Entry 4YG2 (X-ray diffraction, 3.70 A resolution); this record covers chains D and F of the 6 polymer chains in the assembly.

# Chain D
Molecule: DNA-directed RNA polymerase subunit beta'
Source organism: Escherichia coli O157:H7
Notes: EC 2.7.7.6
Reference sequence: P0A8T8 (RPOC_ECO57); residues 1-1407 here = UniProt positions 1-1407
Amino-acid sequence (1407 residues; each row starts with the number of its first residue):
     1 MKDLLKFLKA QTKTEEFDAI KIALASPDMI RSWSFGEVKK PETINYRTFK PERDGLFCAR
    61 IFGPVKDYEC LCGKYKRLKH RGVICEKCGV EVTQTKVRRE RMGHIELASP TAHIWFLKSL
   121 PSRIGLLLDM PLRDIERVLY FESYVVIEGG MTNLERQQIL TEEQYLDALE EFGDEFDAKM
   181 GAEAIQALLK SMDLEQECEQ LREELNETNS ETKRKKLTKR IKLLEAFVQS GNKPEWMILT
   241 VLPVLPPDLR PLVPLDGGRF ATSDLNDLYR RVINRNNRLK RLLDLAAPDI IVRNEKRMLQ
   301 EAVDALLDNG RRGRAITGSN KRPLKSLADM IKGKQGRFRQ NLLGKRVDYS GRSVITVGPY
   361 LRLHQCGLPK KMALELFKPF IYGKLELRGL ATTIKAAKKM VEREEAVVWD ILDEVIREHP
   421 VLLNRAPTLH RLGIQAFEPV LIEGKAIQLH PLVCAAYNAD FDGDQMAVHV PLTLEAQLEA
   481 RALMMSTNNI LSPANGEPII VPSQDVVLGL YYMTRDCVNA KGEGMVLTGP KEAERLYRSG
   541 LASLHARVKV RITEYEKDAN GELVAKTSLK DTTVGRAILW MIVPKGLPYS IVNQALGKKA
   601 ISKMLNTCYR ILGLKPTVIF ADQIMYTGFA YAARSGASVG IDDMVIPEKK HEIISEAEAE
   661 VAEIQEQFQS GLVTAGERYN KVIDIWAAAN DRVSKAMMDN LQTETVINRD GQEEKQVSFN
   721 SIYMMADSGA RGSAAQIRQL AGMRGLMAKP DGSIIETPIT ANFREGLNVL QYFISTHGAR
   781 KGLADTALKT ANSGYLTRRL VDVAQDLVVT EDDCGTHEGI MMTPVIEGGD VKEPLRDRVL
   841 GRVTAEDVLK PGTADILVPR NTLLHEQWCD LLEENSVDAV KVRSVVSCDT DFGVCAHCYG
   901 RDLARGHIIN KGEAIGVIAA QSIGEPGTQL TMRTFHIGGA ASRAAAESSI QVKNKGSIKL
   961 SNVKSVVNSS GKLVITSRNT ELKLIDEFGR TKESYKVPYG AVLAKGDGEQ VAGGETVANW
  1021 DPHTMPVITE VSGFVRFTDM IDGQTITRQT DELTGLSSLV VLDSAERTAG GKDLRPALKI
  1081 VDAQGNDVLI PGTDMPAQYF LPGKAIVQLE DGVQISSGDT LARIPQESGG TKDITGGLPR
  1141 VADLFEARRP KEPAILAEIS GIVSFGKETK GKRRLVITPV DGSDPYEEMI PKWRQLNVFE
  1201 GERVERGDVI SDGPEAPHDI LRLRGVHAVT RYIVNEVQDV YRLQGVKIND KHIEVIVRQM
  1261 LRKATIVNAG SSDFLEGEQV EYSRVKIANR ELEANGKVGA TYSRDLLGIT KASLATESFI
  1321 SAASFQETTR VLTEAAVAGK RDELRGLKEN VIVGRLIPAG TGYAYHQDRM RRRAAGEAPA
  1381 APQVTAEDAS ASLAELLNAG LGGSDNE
Unresolved in the structure: 1-7, 932-1134, 1377-1407
UniProt features mapped onto this chain:
  - binding site (Zn(2+)): Cys70, Cys72, Cys85, Cys88, Cys814, Cys888, Cys895, Cys898
  - binding site (Mg(2+)): Asp460, Asp462, Asp464
  - modified residue: Lys972 (N6-acetyllysine)
Bound ions: Zn2+ site 1: Cys70, Cys72, Cys85, Cys88; Mg2+ site 1: Ala459, Asp460 (shared with 1 residue of chain C); Mg2+ site 2 near Asp462 (its only coordinating residue here); Zn2+ site 2: Cys814, Cys888, Cys895, Cys898
Reported in the primary citation:
  - conformationally variable residues (loop rearrangement, order/disorder transition): Leu930 to Arg933, Thr934 to Ala941, Gly1130 to Lys1132, Asp1133 to Leu1138

# Chain F
Molecule: RNA polymerase sigma factor RpoD
Source organism: Escherichia coli K12
Reference sequence: P00579 (RPOD_ECOLI); numbering as in UniProt (aligned over 1-613)
Amino-acid sequence (613 residues; each row starts with the number of its first residue):
     1 MEQNPQSQLK LLVTRGKEQG YLTYAEVNDH LPEDIVDSDQ IEDIIQMIND MGIQVMEEAP
    61 DADDLMLAEN TADEDAAEAA AQVLSSVESE IGRTTDPVRM YMREMGTVEL LTREGEIDIA
   121 KRIEDGINQV QCSVAEYPEA ITYLLEQYDR VEAEEARLSD LITGFVDPNA EEDLAPTATH
   181 VGSELSQEDL DDDEDEDEED GDDDSADDDN SIDPELAREK FAELRAQYVV TRDTIKAKGR
   241 SHATAQEEIL KLSEVFKQFR LVPKQFDYLV NSMRVMMDRV RTQERLIMKL CVEQCKMPKK
   301 NFITLFTGNE TSDTWFNAAI AMNKPWSEKL HDVSEEVHRA LQKLQQIEEE TGLTIEQVKD
   361 INRRMSIGEA KARRAKKEMV EANLRLVISI AKKYTNRGLQ FLDLIQEGNI GLMKAVDKFE
   421 YRRGYKFSTY ATWWIRQAIT RSIADQARTI RIPVHMIETI NKLNRISRQM LQEMGREPTP
   481 EELAERMLMP EDKIRKVLKI AKEPISMETP IGDDEDSHLG DFIEDTTLEL PLDSATTESL
   541 RAATHDVLAG LTAREAKVLR MRFGIDMNTD YTLEEVGKQF DVTRERIRQI EAKALRKLRH
   601 PSRSEVLRSF LDD
Unresolved in the structure: 1-93, 168-212, 237-242, 613
UniProt features mapped onto this chain:
  - DNA-binding region: Leu573 to Ala592 (H-T-H motif)
  - region: Arg584 to Arg599 (Interaction with anti-sigma factors)
  - motif: Asp403 to Gln406 (Interaction with polymerase core subunit RpoC)
  - site: Arg562 (Interaction with anti-sigma factors)
  - mutagenesis: Ala553 (A553D: Disrupts the interaction with Escherichia phage lambda antitermination protein Q), Arg596 (R596D/E: 2-fold reduction in activation of class II Crp-dependent promoters)
Reported in the primary citation:
  - conformationally variable residues (order/disorder transition): Thr509 to Leu519

# Interface between chain D and chain F
Residue-residue contacts (85):
  Glu42(D) - Arg451(F)  salt bridge
  Thr43(D) - Thr449(F)  hydrogen bond (side chain-backbone)
  Thr43(D) - Ile450(F)
  Ile44(D) - Ile450(F)  hydrophobic
  Asn45(D) - Arg451(F)
  Tyr46(D) - Arg451(F)
  Tyr46(D) - Pro453(F)
  Tyr46(D) - Ile500(F)
  Arg47(D) - Ile500(F)
  Phe49(D) - Ile500(F)  hydrophobic
  Lys79(D) - Asn568(F)
  Arg133(D) - Thr94(F)
  Arg133(D) - Thr95(F)
  Tyr140(D) - Thr95(F)
  Tyr140(D) - Met100(F)  hydrophobic
  Glu142(D) - Met100(F)
  Pro251(D) - Met507(F)
  Val253(D) - Ile523(F)  hydrophobic
  Gly257(D) - Lys499(F)
  Gly257(D) - Lys502(F)
  Arg259(D) - Lys502(F)
  Arg259(D) - Glu503(F)  hydrogen bond (side chain-backbone)
  Arg259(D) - Ile505(F)
  Phe260(D) - Pro504(F)
  Phe260(D) - Ile505(F)  hydrogen bond (backbone-backbone)
  Ala261(D) - Ile505(F)
  Thr262(D) - Pro504(F)
  Thr262(D) - Ile505(F)  hydrogen bond (backbone-backbone)
  Thr262(D) - Ser506(F)
  Thr262(D) - Met507(F)  hydrogen bond (backbone-backbone)
  Ser263(D) - Met507(F)
  Ser263(D) - Glu508(F)
  Asp264(D) - Ser506(F)  hydrogen bond
  Asp264(D) - Glu508(F)
  Arg270(D) - Gln446(F)  hydrogen bond (side chain-backbone)
  Arg270(D) - Arg448(F)  hydrogen bond (side chain-backbone)
  Arg270(D) - Thr449(F)
  Arg271(D) - Gln400(F)  hydrogen bond
  Asn274(D) - Gln446(F)  hydrogen bond
  Arg275(D) - Asp403(F)  salt bridge
  Arg278(D) - Asp403(F)  salt bridge
  Arg278(D) - Gln406(F)
  Arg278(D) - Glu407(F)  salt bridge
  Arg281(D) - Glu407(F)  salt bridge
  Arg281(D) - Ile410(F)
  Leu282(D) - Gln406(F)
  Leu282(D) - Ile410(F)  hydrophobic
  Leu285(D) - Met413(F)
  Ala286(D) - Arg373(F)
  Ala286(D) - Lys377(F)
  Ala287(D) - Met413(F)  hydrophobic
  Pro288(D) - Lys377(F)
  Pro288(D) - Glu381(F)
  Ile290(D) - Glu381(F)
  Ile290(D) - Leu384(F)  hydrophobic
  Ile291(D) - Gln406(F)
  Ile291(D) - Asn409(F)
  Arg293(D) - Glu104(F)  salt bridge
  Asn294(D) - Tyr101(F)
  Asn294(D) - Leu402(F)
  Asn294(D) - Gln406(F)
  Glu295(D) - Gln406(F)
  Arg297(D) - Met100(F)
  Arg297(D) - Glu104(F)  salt bridge
  Met298(D) - Leu402(F)
  Met298(D) - Asp403(F)
  Met298(D) - Gln406(F)
  Glu301(D) - Pro97(F)
  Asn320(D) - Ser506(F)
  Arg322(D) - Pro510(F)
  Lys325(D) - Glu508(F)  salt bridge
  Phe338(D) - Asp516(F)
  Tyr382(D) - Leu532(F)
  Thr392(D) - Val606(F)
  Thr393(D) - Ser539(F)  hydrogen bond
  Thr393(D) - Ser609(F)
  Thr393(D) - Phe610(F)
  Ile394(D) - Thr536(F)
  Lys395(D) - Thr536(F)
  Lys395(D) - Ser609(F)
  Lys395(D) - Asp612(F)  salt bridge
  Ala396(D) - Ser609(F)
  Lys398(D) - Leu532(F)
  Lys399(D) - Ser609(F)
  Lys399(D) - Leu611(F)  hydrogen bond (side chain-backbone)
Interface residues without a listed pair, chain D (55 interface residues in all): Arg77, Glu136, Gly258, Asn266
Interface residues without a listed pair, chain F (54 interface residues in all): Met105, Val380, Ala447, Ile452, Met456, Asp533, Ala535, Met567, Glu605

# Summary
The interface between chain D and chain F involves 55 residues on one side and 54 on the other, with 12
hydrogen bonds and 9 salt bridges. Polar contacts include Glu42(D)-Arg451(F), Arg275(D)-Asp403(F) and
Arg278(D)-Asp403(F). From the paper: conformational variability at Leu930(D), Thr934(D) and Thr509(F) among
others.
Here chain D is DNA-directed RNA polymerase subunit beta' (Escherichia coli O157:H7) and chain F is RNA
polymerase sigma factor RpoD (Escherichia coli K12). Entry 4YG2 (X-ray crystal structur of Escherichia coli
RNA polymerase sigma70 holoenzyme) was determined by X-ray diffraction.
